Entry 7DCJ (X-ray diffraction, 2.00 A resolution); this record covers chains B and D of the 4 polymer chains in the assembly.

# Chain B
Molecule: Heat shock factor protein 1
Organism: Homo sapiens
Reference sequence: Q00613 (HSF1_HUMAN); residues 15-120 here = UniProt positions 15-120
Sequence (113 residues; each row starts with the number of its first residue):
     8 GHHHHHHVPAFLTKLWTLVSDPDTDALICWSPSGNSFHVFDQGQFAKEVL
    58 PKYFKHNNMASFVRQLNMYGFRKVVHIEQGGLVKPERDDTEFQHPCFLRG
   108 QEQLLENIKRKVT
Not modelled in the structure: 93-95
Differences from the reference sequence: expression tag (8-14)
Ion coordination: Na+: Val-26, Asp-28, Thr-31, Asp-32, Ile-35
UniProt features mapped onto this chain:
  - modified residue (N6-acetyllysine): Lys-80, Lys-91, Lys-118
  - cross-link: Lys-91 (Glycyl lysine isopeptide (Lys-Gly) (interchain with G-Cter in SUMO2))
What the authors report for this chain:
  - binding site for the 14-nt DNA strand: Arg-71, Asn-74
  - binding site for the 14-nt DNA strand (chain D): Arg-117

# Chain D
Molecule: 14-nt DNA strand
Organism: Homo sapiens
Sequence (14 nucleotides; row label = number of the first residue in the row):
     1 GCCGAATATTCGGC
Not modelled in the structure: 1

# Chain B / chain D interface
Residue-residue contacts - 15 pairs, chain B then chain D:
  Gly-8(B) with DC11(D), hydrogen bond to the base
  His-10(B) with DC11(D), phosphate contact; DG12(D), salt bridge to the phosphate
  His-11(B) with DG12(D), phosphate contact; DG13(D), salt bridge to the phosphate
  Lys-62(B) with DT9(D), hydrogen bond to the phosphate; DT10(D), salt bridge to the phosphate
  Arg-71(B) with DC3(D), base contact; DG4(D), hydrogen bond to the base
  Asn-74(B) with DC2(D), phosphate contact; DC3(D), phosphate contact
  Arg-79(B) with DC2(D), salt bridge to the phosphate; DC3(D), salt bridge to the phosphate
  Lys-80(B) with DC2(D), hydrogen bond to the phosphate
  Thr-120(B) with DA5(D), phosphate contact
Interface residues without a listed pair, chain B (11 interface residues in all): His-9, Phe-78

# Overview
11 residues of chain B face 9 of chain D across their interface; the contacts include 4 hydrogen bonds and 5
salt bridges. Polar contacts include Gly-8(B)/DC11(D), Arg-71(B)/DG4(D) and Lys-62(B)/DT9(D). From the paper:
a binding site for the 14-nt DNA strand at Arg-71(B) and Asn-74(B); a binding site for the 14-nt DNA strand
(chain D) at Arg-117(B).
Here chain B is Heat shock factor protein 1 and chain D is a 14-nt DNA strand, both from Homo sapiens. Entry
7DCJ (Crystal structure of HSF1 DNA-binding domain in complex with 2-site HSE DNA in the head-to-head
orientation) was determined by X-ray diffraction together with 7DCS, 7DCT and 7DCU from the same study.
